PDB entry 8UHK | X-ray diffraction, 3.08 A resolution | chains A and F of the 3 polymer chains in the assembly

== Chain A ==
Molecule: 16-nt DNA strand
Sequence (16 nucleotides; numbered 1 to 16; the number before each row is that of its first residue):
     1 AAAATAAAAG GAAGTG

== Chain F ==
Protein: Transcription factor PU.1
From: Homo sapiens
Notes: fragment: ETS-Domain
UniProt: P17947 (SPI1_HUMAN); residues 165-270 here = UniProt positions 165-270
Amino-acid sequence (106 residues; row label = number of the first residue in the row):
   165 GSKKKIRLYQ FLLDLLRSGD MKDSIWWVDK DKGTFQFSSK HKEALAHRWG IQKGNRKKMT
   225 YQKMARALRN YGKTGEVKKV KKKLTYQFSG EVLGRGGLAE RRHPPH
Not modelled in the structure: 165-168, 260-270
Swiss-Prot annotation at these positions:
  - DNA-binding region: Ile170 to Ser253 (ETS)
  - binding site (DNA): Lys217, Arg230, Arg233, Lys243
  - natural variant: His211 (H211P: In AGM10), Val241 (V241G: In AGM10)

== Chain A / chain F interface ==
Contacting residue pairs - 18 pairs, chain A then chain F:
  DA6(A) - Ser203(F)  phosphate contact
  DA7(A) - Ser203(F)  hydrogen bond to the phosphate
  DA7(A) - Lys206(F)  salt bridge to the phosphate
  DA7(A) - Lys247(F)  sugar contact
  DA7(A) - Leu248(F)  phosphate contact
  DA8(A) - Tyr225(F)  hydrogen bond to the phosphate
  DA8(A) - Lys243(F)  salt bridge to the phosphate
  DA8(A) - Lys246(F)  phosphate contact
  DA8(A) - Lys247(F)  phosphate contact
  DA8(A) - Leu248(F)  hydrogen bond to the phosphate
  DA8(A) - Thr249(F)  phosphate contact
  DA8(A) - Tyr250(F)  phosphate contact
  DA9(A) - Arg233(F)  hydrogen bond to the base
  DA9(A) - Lys243(F)  phosphate contact
  DG10(A) - Arg230(F)  hydrogen bond to the base
  DG10(A) - Arg233(F)  hydrogen bond to the base
  DG11(A) - Arg230(F)  hydrogen bond to the base
  DA12(A) - Arg230(F)  base contact
Interface residues without a listed pair, chain A (8 interface residues in all): DG16
Interface residues without a listed pair, chain F (13 interface residues in all): Arg220, Gln226

== In short ==
The interface between chain A and chain F involves 8 residues on one side and 13 on the other, with 7 hydrogen
bonds and 2 salt bridges. Polar contacts include DA9(A)-Arg233(F), DG10(A)-Arg230(F) and DG10(A)-Arg233(F).
Here chain A is a 16-nt DNA strand and chain F is Transcription factor PU.1 (Homo sapiens). Entry 8UHK (Human
PU.1 ETS-Domain (165-270) Bound to d(AAAATAAAAGGAAGTG)) was determined by X-ray diffraction.
